Entry 7UDF (X-ray diffraction, 1.54 A resolution); this record covers chain A.

# Chain A
Protein: Cytochrome P450
Source organism: Rhodopseudomonas palustris HaA2
Reference sequence: Q2IU02 (Q2IU02_RHOP2); residues 0-409 here correspond to UniProt positions 1-410 (UniProt number = residue number + 1)
Amino-acid sequence (410 residues; row label = number of the first residue in the row; numbering starts at 0):
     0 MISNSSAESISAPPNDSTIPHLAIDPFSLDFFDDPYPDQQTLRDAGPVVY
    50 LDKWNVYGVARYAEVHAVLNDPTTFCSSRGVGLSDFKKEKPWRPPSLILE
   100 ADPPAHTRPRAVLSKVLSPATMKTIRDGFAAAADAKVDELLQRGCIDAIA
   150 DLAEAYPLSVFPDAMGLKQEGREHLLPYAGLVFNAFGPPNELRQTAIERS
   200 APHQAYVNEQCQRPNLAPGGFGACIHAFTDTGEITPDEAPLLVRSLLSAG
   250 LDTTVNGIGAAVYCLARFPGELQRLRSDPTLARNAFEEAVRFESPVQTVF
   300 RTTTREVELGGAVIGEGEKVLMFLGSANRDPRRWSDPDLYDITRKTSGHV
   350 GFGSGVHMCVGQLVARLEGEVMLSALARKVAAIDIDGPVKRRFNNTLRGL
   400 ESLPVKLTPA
Disordered / not traced: 0-16
Differences from the reference sequence: engineered mutation Val298 (Phe299 in Q2IU02)
Bound ions: heme Fe near Cys358 (its only coordinating residue here)
Ligand contacts:
  - 4-propylbenzoic acid (8ZU): Arg92, Ser95, Ile97, Leu98, Val181, Phe182, Phe185, Ser244, Ser247, Ala248
  - heme (HEM): Leu68, Val80, Ile97, Leu98, His105, Arg109, Leu112, Leu116, Phe160, Ser244, Leu245, Ala248, Gly249, Thr252, Thr253, Gly256, Phe285, Val289, Pro294, Val295, Val298, Arg300, Leu323, Gly350, Phe351, Gly352, Val355, His356, Cys358, Val359, Gly360, Val363, Ala364
Reported in the primary citation:
  - conformationally variable residues (side-chain flip): Met321

# In short
Ligands of chain A: heme and 4-propylbenzoic acid. The paper reports conformational variability at Met321.
Chain A is Cytochrome P450 (Rhodopseudomonas palustris HaA2); the structure, The crystal structure of F298V
CYP199A4 bound to 4-n-propylbenzoic acid, was determined by X-ray diffraction together with 8E5J and 7R8S from
the same study.
